6DZP - chains A and T of the 34 polymer chains in the assembly; structure by electron microscopy, 3.42 A resolution.

# Chain A
Molecule: 23S rRNA
Organism: Mycobacterium smegmatis str. MC2 155
Sequence (3119 nucleotides; numbered 2 to 3120; the number before each row is that of its first residue):
     2 AAGUGUUUAA GGGCGCAUGG UGGAUGCCUU GGCACUGGGA GCCGAUGAAG GACGUAGGAG
    62 GCUGCGAUAA GCCUCGGGGA GCUGUCAACC GAGCGUUGAU CCGAGGAUGU CCGAAUGGGG
   122 AAACCCGGCA CGAGUGAUGU CGUGUCACCA GGCGCUGAAU AUAUAGGCGU CUGGGGGGAA
   182 CGCGGGGAAG UGAAACAUCU CAGUACCCGU AGGAAGAGAA AACAAAAUGU GAUUCCGUGA
   242 GUAGUGGCGA GCGAAAGCGG AGGAUGGCUA AACCGUAUGC AUGUGAUACC GGGUAGGGGU
   302 UGUGUGUGCG GGGUUGUGGG ACCUAUCUUU CCGGCUCUAC CUGGCUGGAG GGCAGUGAGA
   362 AAAUGUUGUG GUUAGCGGAA AUGGCUUGGG AUGGCCUGCC GUAGACGGUG AGAGCCCGGU
   422 ACGUGAAAAC CCGACGUCUG UCUUGAUGGU GUUCCCGAGU AGCAGCGGGC CCGUGGAAUC
   482 UGCUGUGAAU CUGCCGGGAC CACCCGGUAA GCCUGAAUAC UUCCCAGUGA CCGAUAGCGG
   542 AUUAGUACCG UGAGGGAAUG GUGAAAAGUA CCCCGGGAGG GGAGUGAAAG AGUACCUGAA
   602 ACCGUGCGCU UACAAUCCGU CAGAGCCCUC GACGUGUCGU GGGGUGAUGG CGUGCCUUUU
   662 GAAGAAUGAG CCUGCGAGUC AGGGACAUGU CGCGAGGUUA ACCCGGGUGG GGUAGCCGCA
   722 GCGAAAGCGA GUCUGAAUAG GGCGUAUCCA CACAAGAGUG UGUGGUGUAG UGGUGUGUUC
   782 UGGACCCGAA GCGGAGUGAU CUACCCAUGG CCAGGGUGAA GCGCGGGUAA GACCGCGUGG
   842 AGGCCCGAAC CCACUUAGGU UGAAGACUGA GGGGAUGAGC UGUGGGUAGG GGUGAAAGGC
   902 CAAUCAAACU CCGUGAUAGC UGGUUCUCCC CGAAAUGCAU UUAGGUGCAG CGUCGCAUGU
   962 UUCUUGCCGG AGGUAGAGCU ACUGGAUGGC CGAUGGGCCC CACAGGGUUA CUGACGUCAG
  1022 CCAAACUCCG AAUGCCGGUA AGUCCAAGAG UGCGGCAGUG AGACGGCGGG GGAUAAGCUC
  1082 CGUGCGUCGA GAGGGAAACA GCCCAGAUCG CCGGCUAAGG CCCCUAAGCG UGUGCUAAGU
  1142 GGAAAAGGAU GUGCAGUCGC GAAGACAACC AGGAGGUUGG CUUAGAAGCA GCCACCCUUG
  1202 AAAGAGUGCG UAAUAGCUCA CUGGUCAAGU GAUUGUGCGC CGAUAAUGUA GCGGGGCUCA
  1262 AGCACACCGC CGAAGCCGCG GCAGCCAACG UGUUGGCUGG GUAGGGGAGC GUCCUGCAUC
  1322 CGGUGAAGCC GCCGAGUGAU CGAGUGGUGG AGGGUGUGGG AGUGAGAAUG CAGGCAUGAG
  1382 UAGCGAUUAG GCAAGUGAGA ACCUUGCCCG CCGAAAGACC AAGGGUUCCU GGGCCAGGCC
  1442 AGUCCGCCCA GGGUGAGUCG GGACCUAAGG CGAGGCCGAC AGGCGUAGUC GAUGGACAAC
  1502 GGGUUGAUAU UCCCGUACCC GUGUAUGUGC GUCCAUGAUG AAUCAGCGGU ACUAACCAUC
  1562 CAAAACCACC GUGACCGCAC CUUUCGGGGU GUGGCGUUGG UGGGGCUGCA UGGGACCUUC
  1622 GUUGGUAGUA GUCAAGCGAU GGGGUGACGC AGGAAGGUAG CCGUACCGGU CAGUGGUAAU
  1682 ACCGGGGUAA GCCUGUAGGG AGUCAGAUAG GUAAAUCCGU CUGGCAUAUA UCCUGAGAGG
  1742 UGAUGCAUAG CCGAGUGAGG CGAAUUCGGU GAUCCUAUGC UGCCGAGAAA AGCCUCUAGC
  1802 GAGGACAUAC ACGGCCCGUA CCCCAAACCA ACACAGGUGG UCAGGUAGAG AAUACUAAGG
  1862 CGUACGAGUG AACUAUGGUU AAGGAACUCG GCAAAAUGCC CCCGUAACUU CGGGAGAAGG
  1922 GGGACCCACA UGGCGUGUAA GCCUUUACGG CCCAAGCGUG AGUGGGUGGC ACAAACCAGU
  1982 GAGAAGCGAC UGUUUACUAA AAACACAGGU CCGUGCGAAG UCGCAAGACG AUGUAUACGG
  2042 ACUGACGCCU GCCCGGUGCU GGAAGGUUAA GAGGACCCGU UAACUCCCUU UGGGGGUGAA
  2102 GCGGAGAAUU UAAGCCCCAG UAAACGGCGG UGGUAACUAU AACCAUCCUA AGGUAGCGAA
  2162 AUUCCUUGUC GGGUAAGUUC CGACCUGCAC GAAUGGCGUA ACGACUUCUC AACUGUCUCA
  2222 ACCAUAGACU CGGCGAAAUU GCACUACGAG UAAAGAUGCU CGUUACGCGC GGCAGGACGA
  2282 AAAGACCCCG GGACCUUCAC UACAACUUGG UAUUGGUGCU CGAUACGGUU UGUGUAGGAU
  2342 AGGUGGGAGA CUGUGAAGCU CACACGCCAG UGUGGGUGGA GUCGUUGUUG AAAUACCACU
  2402 CUGAUCGUAU UGGGCCUCUA ACCUCGGACC GUAUAUCCGG UUCAGGGACA GUGCCUGGUG
  2462 GGUAGUUUAA CUGGGGCGGU UGCCUCCUAA AAUGUAACGG AGGCGCCCAA AGGUUCCCUC
  2522 AACCUGGACG GCAAUCAGGU GUUGAGUGUA AGUGCACAAG GGAGCUUGAC UGCGAGACGG
  2582 ACAUGUCGAG CAGGGACGAA AGUCGGGACU AGUGAUCCGG CACCUCUGAG UGGAAGGGGU
  2642 GUCGCUCAAC GGAUAAAAGG UACCCCGGGG AUAACAGGCU GAUCUUCCCC AAGAGUCCAU
  2702 AUCGACGGGA UGGUUUGGCA CCUCGAUGUC GGCUCGUCGC AUCCUGGGGC UGGAGCAGGU
  2762 CCCAAGGGUU GGGCUGUUCG CCCAUUAAAG CGGCACGCGA GCUGGGUUUA GAACGUCGUG
  2822 AGACAGUUCG GUCUCUAUCC GCCGCGCGCG UCAGAAGCUU GAGGAAACCU GUCCCUAGUA
  2882 CGAGAGGACC GGGACGGACG AACCUCUGGU AUACCAGUUG UCCCACCAGG GGCACGGCUG
  2942 GAUAGCCACG UUCGGACAGG AUAACCGCUG AAAGCAUCUA AGCGGGAAAC CUCUUCCAAG
  3002 ACCAGGCUUC UCACCCUCUA GGAGGGAUAA GGCCCCCCGC AGACCACGGG AUUGAUAGAC
  3062 CAGACCUGGA AGCCUAGUAA UAGGUGCAGG GAACUGGCAC UAACCGGCCG AAAACUUAC

# Chain T
Molecule: 50S ribosomal protein L22
Organism: Mycobacterium smegmatis (strain ATCC 700084 / mc(2)155)
UniProt: A0QSD6 (RL22_MYCS2); numbering as in UniProt (aligned over 2-153)
Sequence (152 residues; numbered 2 to 153; the number before each row is that of its first residue):
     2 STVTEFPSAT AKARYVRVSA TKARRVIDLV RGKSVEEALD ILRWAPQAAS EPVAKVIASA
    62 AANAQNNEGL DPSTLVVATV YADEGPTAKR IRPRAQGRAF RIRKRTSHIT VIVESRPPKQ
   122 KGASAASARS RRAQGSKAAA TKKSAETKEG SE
Disordered / not traced: 2-5, 120-153

# Chain A / chain T interface
Contacting residue pairs (81):
  G20(A) with Tyr-82(T), hydrogen bond to the sugar; Asp-84(T), hydrogen bond to the base
  G21(A) with Asp-84(T), sugar contact; Glu-85(T), hydrogen bond to the base; His-109(T), sugar contact
  U22(A) with Glu-85(T), sugar contact; Gly-86(T), sugar contact; His-109(T), sugar contact
  G23(A) with Pro-87(T), phosphate contact
  C574(A) with Asn-64(T), base contact; Asn-67(T), hydrogen bond to the sugar
  C575(A) with Ser-60(T), hydrogen bond to the base; Ala-63(T), sugar contact
  G576(A) with Lys-56(T), sugar contact
  G577(A) with Lys-56(T), hydrogen bond to the base
  G578(A) with Lys-56(T), base contact
  G580(A) with Ala-14(T), sugar contact; Arg-15(T), hydrogen bond to the sugar
  G581(A) with Lys-13(T), phosphate contact; Arg-15(T), salt bridge to the phosphate; Asn-64(T), hydrogen bond to the base
  G582(A) with Thr-11(T), sugar contact; Lys-13(T), salt bridge to the phosphate; Asn-64(T), sugar contact; Asn-68(T), hydrogen bond to the base
  A595(A) with Tyr-16(T), stacking on the base
  C603(A) with Glu-85(T), base contact
  C604(A) with Arg-25(T), hydrogen bond to the sugar; Asp-84(T), base contact; Glu-85(T), sugar contact
  G605(A) with Arg-25(T), sugar contact; Ala-83(T), sugar contact; Asp-84(T), sugar contact
  U606(A) with Arg-32(T), salt bridge to the phosphate; Val-81(T), sugar contact; Tyr-82(T), sugar contact
  U862(A) with Arg-99(T), hydrogen bond to the sugar; Phe-101(T), sugar contact
  G863(A) with Arg-95(T), salt bridge to the phosphate; Ala-96(T), hydrogen bond to the phosphate
  G866(A) with Gln-97(T), sugar contact; Gly-98(T), base contact
  G1375(A) with Lys-90(T), salt bridge to the phosphate; Arg-102(T), salt bridge to the phosphate
  C1376(A) with Thr-88(T), phosphate contact; Lys-90(T), salt bridge to the phosphate
  A1377(A) with Glu-85(T), phosphate contact; Arg-106(T), salt bridge to the phosphate
  G1381(A) with Ser-20(T), hydrogen bond to the base; Thr-22(T), hydrogen bond to the base; Lys-23(T), base contact
  C1436(A) with Arg-18(T), hydrogen bond to the sugar
  A1437(A) with Arg-18(T), salt bridge to the phosphate; Arg-91(T), hydrogen bond to the phosphate
  G1438(A) with Arg-91(T), salt bridge to the phosphate; Lys-105(T), phosphate contact
  G1439(A) with Lys-105(T), salt bridge to the phosphate
  C1440(A) with Arg-93(T), hydrogen bond to the base
  A1832(A) with Pro-94(T), base contact; Arg-95(T), hydrogen bond to the base; Gly-98(T), base contact; Arg-99(T), hydrogen bond to the base; Ala-100(T), base contact
  C1833(A) with Pro-94(T), base contact
  G2233(A) with Arg-26(T), salt bridge to the phosphate; Pro-47(T), sugar contact; Gln-48(T), phosphate contact
  G2234(A) with Arg-26(T), salt bridge to the phosphate; Gln-48(T), phosphate contact; Ala-49(T), sugar contact
  C2235(A) with Lys-23(T), salt bridge to the phosphate
  G2236(A) with Lys-23(T), hydrogen bond to the base; Ile-103(T), phosphate contact; Lys-105(T), phosphate contact
  A2237(A) with Arg-95(T), base contact; Phe-101(T), sugar contact; Arg-102(T), phosphate contact; Ile-103(T), phosphate contact; Arg-104(T), hydrogen bond to the phosphate
  A2238(A) with Phe-101(T), sugar contact; Arg-104(T), salt bridge to the phosphate
Interface residues without a listed pair, chain A (40 interface residues in all): G583, G607, A865
Interface residues without a listed pair, chain T (48 interface residues in all): Ala-12, Ala-59

# Summary
40 residues of chain A and 48 residues of chain T are in contact, with 21 hydrogen bonds, 15 salt bridges and
1 aromatic stacking contact. Among the polar pairs are G20(A)/Asp-84(T), G21(A)/Glu-85(T) and
C575(A)/Ser-60(T).
Chain A is 23S rRNA (Mycobacterium smegmatis str. MC2 155) and chain T is 50S ribosomal protein L22
(Mycobacterium smegmatis (strain ATCC 700084 / mc(2)155)); the structure, Cryo-EM Structure of Mycobacterium
smegmatis C(minus) 50S ribosomal subunit, was determined by electron microscopy together with 6DZI and 6DZK
from the same study.
